1JF4 - chain A; structure by X-ray diffraction, 1.40 A resolution.

Chain A:
Protein: monomer hemoglobin component IV
Organism: Glycera dibranchiata
UniProtKB: P15447 (GLB4_GLYDI); numbering as in UniProt (aligned over 1-147)
Chain sequence (147 residues; numbered 1 to 147; the number before each row is that of its first residue):
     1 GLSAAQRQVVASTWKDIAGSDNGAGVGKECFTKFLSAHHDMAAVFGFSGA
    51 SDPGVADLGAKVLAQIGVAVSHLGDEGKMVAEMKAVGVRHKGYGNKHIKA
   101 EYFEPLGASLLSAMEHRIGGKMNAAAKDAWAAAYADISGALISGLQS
Ion coordination: heme Fe near H90 (its only coordinating residue here)
Ligand contacts: heme (HEM): F34, V44, F45, L58, K61, V62, Q65, I66, M83, V86, R89, H90, Y93, G94, I98, Y102, F103, L106, Y134, L141

Overview:
Ligands of chain A: heme.
Chain A is monomer hemoglobin component IV (Glycera dibranchiata); the structure, Crystal Structure Of
Component IV Glycera Dibranchiata Monomeric Hemoglobin, was determined by X-ray diffraction together with
1JL6, 1JL7 and 1JF3 from the same study.
